Entry 6J4W (electron microscopy, 7.90 A resolution (low resolution: residue-level contacts below are approximate; hydrogen-bond / salt-bridge calls are withheld)); this record covers chains N and e of the 26 polymer chains in the assembly.

[Chain N]
Molecule: 198-nt DNA strand
Sequence (198 nucleotides; numbered -125 to 72; the number before each row is that of its first residue; numbers below 1 keep their minus sign (DG-125 is residue -125)):
  -125 GCTTACGTCA GTCTGGCCAT CTTTGTGTTT GGTGTGTTTG GGTGGTGGCC GTTTTCGTTG
   -65 TTTTTTTCTG TCTCGTGCCT GGTGTCTTGG GTGTAATCCC CTTGGCGGTT AAAACGCGGG
    -5 GGACAGCGCG TACGTGCGTT TAAGCGGTGC TAGAGCTGTC TACGACCAAT TGAGCGGCCT
    55 CGGCACCGGG ATTCTGAT
Not modelled in the structure: -125 to -99, -80 to -75

[Chain e]
Protein: Histone H3.3
Source organism: Homo sapiens
UniProt: P84243 (H33_HUMAN); residues 0-135 here correspond to UniProt positions 1-136 (UniProt number = residue number + 1)
Amino-acid sequence (139 residues; numbered -3 to 135; the number before each row is that of its first residue; numbers below 1 keep their minus sign (Gly-3 is residue -3)):
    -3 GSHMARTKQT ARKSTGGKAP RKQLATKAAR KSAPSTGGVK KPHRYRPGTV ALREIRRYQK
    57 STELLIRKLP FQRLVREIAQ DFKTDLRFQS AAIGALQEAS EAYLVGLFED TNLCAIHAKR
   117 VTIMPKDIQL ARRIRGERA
Not modelled in the structure: -3 to 38
Construct notes: expression tag (-3 to -1)
Curated features (UniProtKB/Swiss-Prot):
  - site: Ser31 (Interaction with ZMYND11)
  - modified residue: Arg2 (Asymmetric dimethylarginine), Thr3 (Phosphothreonine), Lys4 (Allysine), Gln5 (5-glutamyl dopamine), Thr6 (Phosphothreonine), Arg8 (Citrulline), Lys9 (N6,N6,N6-trimethyllysine), Ser10 (ADP-ribosylserine), Thr11 (Phosphothreonine), Lys14 (N6-(2-hydroxyisobutyryl)lysine), Arg17 (Asymmetric dimethylarginine), Lys18 (N6-(2-hydroxyisobutyryl)lysine), Lys23 (N6-(2-hydroxyisobutyryl)lysine), Arg26 (Citrulline), Lys27 (N6,N6,N6-trimethyllysine), Ser28 (ADP-ribosylserine), Ser31 (Phosphoserine), Lys36 (N6,N6,N6-trimethyllysine), Lys37 (N6-methyllysine), Tyr41 (Phosphotyrosine) and 9 more in UniProt
  - lipidation: Lys18 (N6-decanoyllysine)

[Chain N / chain e interface]
Residue-residue contacts (14; chain N residue first):
  DT-24(N) with Arg83(e); Phe84(e)
  DT-23(N) with Arg72(e); Arg83(e); Phe84(e)
  DA-14(N) with Arg63(e)
  DA-13(N) with Arg63(e)
  DG-8(N) with Arg40(e)
  DA-3(N) with Arg116(e); Val117(e); Thr118(e)
  DC-2(N) with Arg116(e)
  DG70(N) with Arg42(e); Thr45(e)
Also at the interface, not in a pair above, chain N (12 interface residues in all): DG-5, DG-4, DT69, DA71
Also at the interface, not in a pair above, chain e (17 interface residues in all): His39, Tyr41, Pro43, Leu82, Gln85, Ser86, Met120

[Summary]
The interface between chain N and chain e involves 12 residues on one side and 17 on the other.
Chain N is a 198-nt DNA strand and chain e is Histone H3.3 (Homo sapiens); the structure, RNA polymerase II
elongation complex bound with Elf1 and Spt4/5, stalled at SHL(-5) of the nucleosome, was determined by
electron microscopy, deposited together with 6IR9, 6J4X, 6J4Y, 6J4Z, 6J50 and 6J51.
